Entry 6JVW (X-ray diffraction, 2.25 A resolution); this record covers chains A and B.

== Chain A (and B) ==
Molecule: maleylpyruvate hydrolase
From: Sphingobium sp. (strain NBRC 103272 / SYK-6)
Notes: chain B of this document is another copy of the same molecule, construct and numbering; everything in this record applies to it too
UniProtKB: G2IPX5 (G2IPX5_SPHSK); numbering as in UniProt (aligned over 1-296)
Sequence (304 residues; row label = number of the first residue in the row):
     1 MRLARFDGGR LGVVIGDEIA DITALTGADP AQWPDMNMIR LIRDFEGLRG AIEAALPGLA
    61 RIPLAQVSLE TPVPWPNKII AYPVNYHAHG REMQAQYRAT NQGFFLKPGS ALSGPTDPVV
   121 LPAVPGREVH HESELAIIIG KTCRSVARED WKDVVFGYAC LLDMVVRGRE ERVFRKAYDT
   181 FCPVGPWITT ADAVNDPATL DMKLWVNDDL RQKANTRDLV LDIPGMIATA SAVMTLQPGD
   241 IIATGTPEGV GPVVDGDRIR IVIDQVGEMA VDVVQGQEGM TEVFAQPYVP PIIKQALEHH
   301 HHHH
Not modelled in the structure: 89-102, 169-171, 278-304 (chain B: 91-100, 169-171, 278-304)
Sequence notes: expression tag (297-304)
Metal / ion sites: Mn2+: E132, E134, D163 (together with pyruvic acid)
Residues lining bound ligands: pyruvic acid (PYR): Y82, P83, V84, F105, E132, E134, D163, K176, G245, T246

== How chain A and chain B interact ==
Pairs across the interface (65):
  W33(A) with I39(B), hydrophobic; R40(B), hydrogen bond (backbone-side chain); R43(B); Q237(B); P238(B), hydrophobic
  P34(A) with M36(B), hydrophobic; I39(B), hydrophobic; R40(B)
  M36(A) with P34(B), hydrophobic; M36(B), hydrophobic; W75(B)
  I39(A) with W33(B), hydrophobic; P34(B), hydrophobic
  R40(A) with W33(B), hydrogen bond (side chain-backbone); P34(B)
  R43(A) with W33(B)
  W75(A) with M36(B); I39(B), hydrophobic; W75(B), hydrogen bond (backbone-side chain); P76(B); N77(B); Q237(B)
  P76(A) with W75(B)
  N77(A) with W75(B); S110(B)
  K78(A) with S110(B)
  F104(A) with V173(B); F174(B), hydrophobic
  L106(A) with L106(B); P108(B); V173(B), hydrophobic
  K107(A) with L106(B)
  P108(A) with K78(B); L106(B); M234(B), hydrophobic
  S110(A) with N77(B), hydrogen bond (backbone-side chain); K78(B); M234(B); T235(B)
  R144(A) with D179(B), salt bridge
  R172(A) with N101(B), hydrogen bond (side chain-backbone); Q102(B)
  V173(A) with F104(B)
  F174(A) with F104(B), hydrophobic; V233(B)
  A177(A) with V233(B), hydrophobic; M234(B)
  Y178(A) with V233(B)
  D179(A) with R144(B), salt bridge; V233(B), hydrogen bond (backbone-backbone); M234(B); T235(B), hydrogen bond
  V233(A) with F174(B); A177(B); Y178(B); D179(B), hydrogen bond (backbone-backbone)
  M234(A) with P108(B), hydrophobic; S110(B); A177(B); D179(B)
  T235(A) with S110(B); D179(B), hydrogen bond
  Q237(A) with W33(B); W75(B)
  P238(A) with W33(B), hydrophobic
Other interface residues (no listed pair), chain A (31 interface residues in all): Q32, F105, G109, A232
Other interface residues (no listed pair), chain B (33 interface residues in all): G103, F105, K107, G109, T142, A232

== Overview ==
31 residues of chain A and 33 residues of chain B are in contact, with 9 hydrogen bonds and 2 salt bridges.
Polar pairs include R144(A)-D179(B), W33(A)-R40(B) and W75(A)-W75(B). Chain A binds pyruvic acid. E132(A),
E134(A) and D163(A) form the Mn2+ site.
Chain A and chain B are both maleylpyruvate hydrolase (Sphingobium sp. (strain NBRC 103272 / SYK-6)); the
structure, Crystal structure of maleylpyruvate hydrolase from Sphingobium sp. SYK-6 in complex with manganese
(II) ion and ..., was determined by X-ray diffraction (same publication as 6JVV).
